PDB entry 6CTU | X-ray diffraction, 1.90 A resolution | chains T and A of the 4 polymer chains in the assembly

# Chain T
Molecule: 16-nt DNA strand
Sequence (16 nucleotides; each row starts with the number of its first residue):
     1 CCGACGTCGCATCAGC

# Chain A
Name: DNA polymerase beta
From: Homo sapiens
Notes: EC 2.7.7.7, 4.2.99.-
UniProtKB: P06746 (DPOLB_HUMAN); numbering as in UniProt (aligned over 1-335)
Amino-acid sequence (335 residues; numbered 1 to 335; the number before each row is that of its first residue):
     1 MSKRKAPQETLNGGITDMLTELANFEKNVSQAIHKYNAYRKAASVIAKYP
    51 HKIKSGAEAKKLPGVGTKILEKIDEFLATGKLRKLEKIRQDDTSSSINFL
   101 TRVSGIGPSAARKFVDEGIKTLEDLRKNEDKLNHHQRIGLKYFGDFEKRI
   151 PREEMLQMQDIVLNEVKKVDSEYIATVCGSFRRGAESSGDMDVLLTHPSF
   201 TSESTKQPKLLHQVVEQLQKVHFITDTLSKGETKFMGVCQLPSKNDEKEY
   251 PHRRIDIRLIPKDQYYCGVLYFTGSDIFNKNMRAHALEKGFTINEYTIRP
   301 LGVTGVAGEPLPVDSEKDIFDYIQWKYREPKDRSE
Not modelled in the structure: 1-9
Construct notes: conflict Leu70 (Ala in P06746)
Swiss-Prot annotation at these positions:
  - region: Arg183 to Asp192 (DNA-binding)
  - active site: Lys72 (Nucleophile)
  - binding site (K(+)): Lys60, Leu62, Val65, Thr101, Val103, Ile106
  - binding site (Na(+)): Lys60, Leu62, Val65, Thr101, Val103, Ile106
  - binding site (dATP): Arg149, Ser180, Arg183, Gly189, Asp190
  - binding site (dCTP): Arg149, Ser180, Arg183, Gly189, Asp190
  - binding site (dGTP): Arg149, Ser180, Arg183, Gly189, Asp190, Asp192
  - binding site (dTTP): Arg149, Ser180, Arg183, Gly189, Asp190
  - binding site (Mg(2+)): Asp190, Asp192, Asp256
  - modified residue: Lys72 (N6-acetyllysine), Arg83 (Omega-N-methylarginine), Arg152 (Omega-N-methylarginine)
  - cross-link (Glycyl lysine isopeptide (Lys-Gly)): Lys41 (interchain with G-Cter in ubiquitin), Lys61 (interchain with G-Cter in ubiquitin), Lys81 (interchain with G-Cter in ubiquitin)
  - natural variant: Leu22 (L22P: Found in a gastric cancer sample; uncertain significance), Tyr39 (Y39C: Found in a gastric cancer sample; uncertain significance), Gly118 (G118V: Decreased DNA-directed DNA polymerase activity), Arg137 (R137Q: Decreased function in base-excision repair), Arg149 (R149I: Decreased DNA-directed DNA polymerase activity), Asp160 (D160N: Found in a gastric cancer sample; uncertain significance), Cys239 (C239R: Found in a gastric cancer sample; uncertain significance), Lys289 (K289M: Found in a colon cancer sample; uncertain significance), Asn294 (N294D: Found in a gastric cancer sample; uncertain significance), Glu295 (E295K: Found in a gastric cancer sample; uncertain significance)
  - mutagenesis: Phe25 (F25W: No effect on 5'-dRP lyase activity. Decreased ssDNA binding), His34 (H34G: Decreased 5'-dRP lyase activity. Decreased ssDNA binding), Lys35 (K35A: Decreased 5'-dRP lyase activity. Decreased ssDNA binding. Loss of 5'-dRP lyase activity; when associated with A-68 and A-72. Decreased ssDNA binding; when associated with A-68 and A-72 ...), Tyr39 (Y39F: No effect on 5'-dRP lyase activity; Y39Q: Abolishes DNA polymerase and 5'-dRP lyase activity), Lys41 (K41R: Abolishes ubiquitination; when associated with R-61 and R-81), Lys60 (K60A: Decreased 5'-dRP lyase activity. Decreased ssDNA binding), Lys61 (K61R: Abolishes ubiquitination; when associated with R-41 and R-81), Lys68 (K68A: No effect on 5'-dRP lyase activity. Decreased ssDNA binding. Loss of 5'-dRP lyase activity; when associated with A-35 and A-72. Decreased ssDNA binding; when associated with A-35 and A-72 ...), Glu71 (E71Q: No effect on 5'-dRP lyase activity. No effect on structure shown by circular dichroism. No effect on ssDNA binding), Lys72 (K72A: Severely reduced 5'-dRP lyase activity. Does not affect ssDNA binding. Loss of 5'-dRP lyase activity; when associated with A-35 and A-68. Decreased ssDNA binding ...), Glu75 (E75A: Slightly decreased 5'-dRP lyase activity. Decreased ssDNA binding. No effect on structure shown by circular dichroism), Lys81 (K81R: Abolishes ubiquitination; when associated with R-41 and R-61), 5 further mutagenesis entries in UniProt
Bound ions: Na+ site 1: Lys60, Leu62, Val65 (shared with 1 residue of chain D); Na+ site 2: Thr101, Val103, Ile106 (shared with 1 residue of chain P); Na+ site 3: Asp190, Asp192, Asp256 (together with VC6); Mg2+: Asp190, Asp192 (together with VC6)
Residues lining bound ligands:
  - 2'-deoxycytidine-5'-monophosphate (DC): Ile174, Ala175, Thr176, Leu194, Thr196, Lys262, Tyr265, Tyr266
  - VC6 (4-amino-1-{5-O-[(R)-{[(R)-[(S)-chloro(fluoro)phosphonomethyl](hydroxy)phosphoryl]oxy}(hydroxy)phosphoryl]-2-deoxy-alpha-L-threo-pentofuranosyl}pyrimidin-2(1H)-one): Arg149, Gly179, Ser180, Arg183, Ser188, Gly189, Asp190, Asp192, Tyr271, Phe272, Thr273, Gly274, Ser275, Asp276, Asn279
Reported in the primary citation:
  - binding site for VC6: Arg149, Ser180, Arg183

# Chain T / chain A interface
Residue-residue contacts (28; chain T residue first):
  DC5(T) with His34(A), stacking on the base; Leu287(A), phosphate contact
  DG6(T) with Asn279(A), base contact; Lys280(A), base contact; Arg283(A), hydrogen bond to the base; Ala284(A), sugar contact; Leu287(A), phosphate contact
  DT7(T) with Arg283(A), hydrogen bond to the sugar; Leu287(A), phosphate contact; Thr292(A), hydrogen bond to the phosphate; Ile293(A), sugar contact; Asn294(A), phosphate contact
  DC8(T) with Asn294(A), hydrogen bond to the phosphate; Glu295(A), sugar contact; Tyr296(A), phosphate contact
  DG9(T) with Thr233(A), hydrogen bond to the phosphate; Lys234(A), sugar contact; Arg258(A), sugar contact; Tyr296(A), hydrogen bond to the phosphate
  DC10(T) with Ser229(A), phosphate contact; Lys230(A), hydrogen bond to the phosphate; Gly231(A), phosphate contact; Glu232(A), hydrogen bond to the phosphate; Thr233(A), hydrogen bond to the phosphate; Lys234(A), hydrogen bond to the phosphate
  DA11(T) with Ser229(A), sugar contact; Lys230(A), hydrogen bond to the phosphate
  DT12(T) with Asn133(A), phosphate contact
Other interface residues (no listed pair), chain A (23 interface residues in all): Asn37, His134, Tyr271, Arg299

# In short
Chain T and chain A form an interface of 8 and 23 residues respectively; the contacts include 11 hydrogen
bonds and 1 aromatic stacking contact. Polar pairs include DG6(T)-Arg283(A), DT7(T)-Arg283(A) and
DT7(T)-Thr292(A). Bound to chain A: compound VC6 and 2'-deoxycytidine-5'-monophosphate. From the paper: a
binding site for VC6 at Arg149(A), Ser180(A) and Arg183(A).
Chain T is a 16-nt DNA strand and chain A is DNA polymerase beta (Homo sapiens); the structure, Ternary
complex crystal structure of DNA polymerase Beta with a dideoxy terminated primer with CFCL, beta ..., was
determined by X-ray diffraction together with 6BEL, 6BEM, 6CR3, 6CR4, 6CR5, 6CR6 and 20 further entries from
the same study.
